PDB entry 6KIK | X-ray diffraction, 1.60 A resolution | chain A

# Chain A
Molecule: Oxidoreductase, aldo/keto reductase family
Source organism: Thermotoga maritima (strain ATCC 43589 / MSB8 / DSM 3109 / JCM 10099)
UniProt: Q9X265 (Q9X265_THEMA); residues 1-274 here = UniProt positions 1-274
Sequence (275 residues; row label = number of the first residue in the row; numbering starts at 0):
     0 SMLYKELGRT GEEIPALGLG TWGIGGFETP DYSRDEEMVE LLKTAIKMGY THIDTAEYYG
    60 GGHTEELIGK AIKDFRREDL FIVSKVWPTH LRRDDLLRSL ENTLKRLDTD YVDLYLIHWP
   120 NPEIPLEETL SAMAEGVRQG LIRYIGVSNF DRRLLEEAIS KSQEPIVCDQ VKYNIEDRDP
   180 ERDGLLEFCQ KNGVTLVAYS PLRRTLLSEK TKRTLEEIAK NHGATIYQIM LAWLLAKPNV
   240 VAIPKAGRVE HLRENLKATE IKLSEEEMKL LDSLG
Sequence notes: expression tag (0)
Ligand contacts: tolrestat (TOL): Trp21, Glu27, Tyr57, Tyr58, Lys84, Trp86, His117, Gln169, Tyr198
Reported in the primary citation:
  - binding site for tolrestat: Trp21, Glu27, Tyr57, Tyr58, Lys84, Trp86, His117
  - catalytic residues: Asp53, Tyr58, Lys84, His117 (citing earlier work)
  - conformationally variable residues (side-chain flip): Tyr57, His117, Trp118, Arg202, Arg203, Thr204, Lys244
  - contacts within the chain: Arg203-His250

# Summary
Bound to chain A: tolrestat. The paper reports catalytic residues Asp53, Tyr58 and Lys84 among others; a
binding site for tolrestat at Trp21, Glu27 and Tyr57 among others.
Chain A is Oxidoreductase, aldo/keto reductase family (Thermotoga maritima (strain ATCC 43589 / MSB8 / DSM
3109 / JCM 10099)); the structure, Crystal structure of a thermostable aldo-keto reductase Tm1743 in complex
with inhibitor tolrestat, was determined by X-ray diffraction, deposited together with 6KY6 and 6KIY.
